Entry 5IUI (X-ray diffraction, 1.88 A resolution); this record covers chain A.

== Chain A ==
Molecule: ALK tyrosine kinase receptor
Source organism: Homo sapiens
Notes: EC 2.7.10.1
UniProtKB: Q9UM73 (ALK_HUMAN); numbering as in UniProt (aligned over 1084-1410)
Chain sequence (327 residues; numbered 1084 to 1410; the number before each row is that of its first residue):
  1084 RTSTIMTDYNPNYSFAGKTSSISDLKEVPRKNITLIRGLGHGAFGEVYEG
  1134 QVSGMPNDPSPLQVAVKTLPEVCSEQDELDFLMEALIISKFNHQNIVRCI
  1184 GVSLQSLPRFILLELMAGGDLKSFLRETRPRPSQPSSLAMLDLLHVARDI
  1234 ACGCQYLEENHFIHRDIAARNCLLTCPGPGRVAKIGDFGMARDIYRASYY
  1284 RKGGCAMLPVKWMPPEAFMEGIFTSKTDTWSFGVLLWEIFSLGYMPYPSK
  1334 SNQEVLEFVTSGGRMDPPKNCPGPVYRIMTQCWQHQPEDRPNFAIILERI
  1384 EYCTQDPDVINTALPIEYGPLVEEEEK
Not modelled in the structure: 1084-1088, 1138-1141, 1281-1285, 1401-1410
Construct notes: engineered mutation S1097 (Cys in Q9UM73)
Residues lining bound ligands: 45Q (N-[3-(4-amino-3-methylphenyl)-1H-pyrazol-5-yl]-4-[(4-methylpiperazin-1-yl)methyl]benzamide): L1122, G1123, F1127, V1130, A1148, K1150, E1167, V1180, L1196, E1197, L1198, M1199, A1200, G1201, G1202, E1210, L1256, G1269
Curated features (UniProtKB/Swiss-Prot):
  - active site: D1249 (Proton acceptor)
  - binding site (ATP): H1124, K1150, E1197 to M1199, D1270
  - modified residue (Phosphotyrosine): Y1092, Y1096, Y1131, Y1278

== In short ==
Chain A binds compound 45Q. From UniProt: active-site residue D1249 and 6 ATP-binding residues.
Chain A is ALK tyrosine kinase receptor (Homo sapiens); the structure, Crystal Structure of Anaplastic Lyphoma
Kinase (ALK) in complex with 4, was determined by X-ray diffraction together with 5IUG and 5IUH from the same
study.
